PDB entry 5C07 | X-ray diffraction, 2.11 A resolution | chains A and C of the 5 polymer chains in the assembly

Chain A:
Name: HLA class I histocompatibility antigen, A-2 alpha chain
Source organism: Homo sapiens
Reference sequence: P01892 (1A02_HUMAN); residues 1-276 here correspond to UniProt positions 25-300 (UniProt number = residue number + 24)
Sequence (277 residues; row label = number of the first residue in the row; numbering starts at 0):
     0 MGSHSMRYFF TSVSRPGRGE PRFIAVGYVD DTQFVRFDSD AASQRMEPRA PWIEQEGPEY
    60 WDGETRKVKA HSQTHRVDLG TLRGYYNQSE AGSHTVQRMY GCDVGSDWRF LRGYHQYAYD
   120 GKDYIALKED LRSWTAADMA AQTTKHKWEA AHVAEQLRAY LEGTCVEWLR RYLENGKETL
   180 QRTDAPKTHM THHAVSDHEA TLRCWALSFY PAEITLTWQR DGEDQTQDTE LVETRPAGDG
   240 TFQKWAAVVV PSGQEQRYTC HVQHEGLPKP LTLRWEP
Unresolved in the structure: 0
Disulfides: Cys-101/Cys-164, Cys-203/Cys-259
Construct notes: initiating methionine (0)

Chain C:
Name: Marker peptide
Sequence (10 residues; row label = number of the first residue in the row):
     1 YQFGPDFPIA

Interface between chain A and chain C:
Pairs across the interface (41):
  Met-5(A) / Tyr-1(C)
  Tyr-7(A) / Tyr-1(C)  hydrogen bond (side chain-backbone)
  Tyr-7(A) / Gln-2(C)
  Phe-9(A) / Gln-2(C)
  Met-45(A) / Gln-2(C)
  Glu-63(A) / Tyr-1(C)
  Glu-63(A) / Gln-2(C)  hydrogen bond
  Lys-66(A) / Tyr-1(C)
  Lys-66(A) / Gln-2(C)  hydrogen bond (side chain-backbone)
  Lys-66(A) / Phe-3(C)
  Lys-66(A) / Gly-4(C)
  Lys-66(A) / Pro-5(C)
  Val-67(A) / Gln-2(C)
  Ala-69(A) / Asp-6(C)
  His-70(A) / Phe-7(C)
  Thr-73(A) / Phe-7(C)
  Val-76(A) / Ile-9(C)  hydrophobic
  Asp-77(A) / Ile-9(C)
  Asp-77(A) / Ala-10(C)  hydrogen bond (side chain-backbone)
  Thr-80(A) / Ala-10(C)
  Leu-81(A) / Ala-10(C)  hydrophobic
  Tyr-84(A) / Ala-10(C)  hydrogen bond (side chain-backbone)
  Arg-97(A) / Phe-7(C)
  Tyr-99(A) / Gln-2(C)
  Tyr-99(A) / Phe-3(C)  hydrogen bond (side chain-backbone)
  Tyr-99(A) / Phe-7(C)  hydrophobic
  His-114(A) / Phe-7(C)
  Thr-143(A) / Ala-10(C)  hydrogen bond (side chain-backbone)
  Lys-146(A) / Ala-10(C)  hydrogen bond (side chain-backbone)
  Trp-147(A) / Pro-8(C)
  Trp-147(A) / Ile-9(C)  hydrogen bond (side chain-backbone)
  Val-152(A) / Pro-8(C)  hydrophobic
  Gln-155(A) / Phe-3(C)
  Leu-156(A) / Phe-3(C)
  Leu-156(A) / Phe-7(C)  hydrophobic
  Tyr-159(A) / Tyr-1(C)  hydrogen bond (side chain-backbone)
  Tyr-159(A) / Gln-2(C)
  Tyr-159(A) / Phe-3(C)  hydrogen bond (side chain-backbone)
  Thr-163(A) / Tyr-1(C)
  Trp-167(A) / Tyr-1(C)  hydrophobic
  Tyr-171(A) / Tyr-1(C)  hydrogen bond (side chain-backbone)
Other interface residues (no listed pair), chain A (30 interface residues in all): Tyr-59, Tyr-116

In short:
Chain A and chain C form an interface of 30 and 10 residues respectively; the contacts include 12 hydrogen
bonds. Polar contacts include Tyr-7(A)/Tyr-1(C), Glu-63(A)/Gln-2(C) and Lys-66(A)/Gln-2(C).
Here chain A is HLA class I histocompatibility antigen, A-2 alpha chain (Homo sapiens) and chain C is Marker
peptide. Entry 5C07 (1E6 TCR in complex with HLA-A02 carrying YQFGPDFPIA) was determined by X-ray diffraction
together with 5C08, 5C09, 5C0A, 5C0B, 5C0C, 5C0D and 6 further entries from the same study.
